2GZL - chain A; structure by X-ray diffraction, 2.50 A resolution.

== Chain A ==
Protein: 2-C-methyl-D-erythritol 2,4-cyclodiphosphate synthase
From: Escherichia coli
Notes: EC 4.6.1.12
UniProtKB: P62617 (ISPF_ECOLI); numbering as in UniProt (aligned over 1-157)
Chain sequence (159 residues; row label = number of the first residue in the row; numbers below 1 keep their minus sign (Leu-1 is residue -1)):
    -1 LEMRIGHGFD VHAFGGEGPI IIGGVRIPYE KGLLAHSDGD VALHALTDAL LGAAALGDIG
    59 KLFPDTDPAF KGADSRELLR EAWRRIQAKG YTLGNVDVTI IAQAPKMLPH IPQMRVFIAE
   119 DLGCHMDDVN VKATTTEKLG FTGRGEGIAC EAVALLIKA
Sequence notes: cloning artifact (-1 to 0)
Bound ions: Zn2+: Asp8, His10, His42 (together with 2AA)
Small-molecule neighbours:
  - 2AA (5'-O-{[({[2-({[5-(dimethylamino)naphthalen-1-yl]sulfonyl}amino)ethyl]oxy}phosphinato)oxy]phosphinato}cyt): Asp8, His10, His34, Ser35, His42, Asp56, Ile57, Gly58, Phe61, Phe68, Ala71, Asp72, Ser73, Glu75, Leu76, Ala100, Gln101, Ala102, Pro103, Lys104, Met105, Leu106, Ala131, Thr132, Thr133, Glu135
  - geranyl diphosphate (GPP): Phe7, Ile99, Thr134, Leu137, Gly138, Phe139, Thr140, Arg142, Glu149

== Overview ==
Bound to chain A: compound 2AA and geranyl diphosphate. Asp8, His10 and His42 form the Zn2+ site.
Chain A is 2-C-methyl-D-erythritol 2,4-cyclodiphosphate synthase (Escherichia coli); the structure, Structure
of 2C-methyl-D-erythritol 2,4-clycodiphosphate synthase complexed with a CDP derived fluorescent inhibitor,
was determined by X-ray diffraction (same publication as 2AMT).
